9R8Q - chains L and H of the 3 polymer chains in the assembly; structure by X-ray diffraction, 1.80 A resolution.

Chain L:
Name: Prothrombin
From: Homo sapiens
Notes: EC 3.4.21.5
Reference sequence: P00734 (THRB_HUMAN); residues 1-14 here correspond to UniProt positions 336-349 (UniProt number = residue number + 335)
Chain sequence (29 residues; row label = number of the first residue in the row; a row labelled like 14A-14K holds insertion residues (14A, then the next letters in order); numbering starts at 0):
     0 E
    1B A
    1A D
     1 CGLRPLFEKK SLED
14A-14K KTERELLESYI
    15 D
Disordered / not traced: 0, 15

Chain H:
Name: Prothrombin
From: Homo sapiens
Notes: EC 3.4.21.5
Reference sequence: P00734 (THRB_HUMAN); the construct lacks a stretch of the UniProt sequence and is renumbered around it, so the offset changes along the chain: 16-37 = UniProt 364-385; 38-60 = UniProt 387-409; 61-77 = UniProt 419-435; 78-97 = UniProt 437-456; 7 more segments
Chain sequence (259 residues; numbered 16 to 247 plus 30 insertion-coded residues; 3 numbers in that range are skipped by the numbering (no residue carries them; nothing is unmodelled there); the number before each row is that of its first residue; a row labelled like 60A-60E holds insertion residues (60A, then the next letters in order)):
    16 IVEGSDAEIG MSPWQVMLFR KS
   37A P
    38 QELLCGASLI SDRWVLTAAH CLL
60A-60E YPPWD
60G-60I KNF
   60K T
    61 ENDLLVRIGK HSRTRYE
   77A R
    78 NIEKISMLEK IYIHPRYNWR
   97A E
    98 NLDRDIALMK LKKPVAFSDY IHPVCLPDRE TA
129A-129C ASL
   130 LQAGYKGRVT GWGNLKET
147A-147G WTANVGK
   150 GQPSVLQVVN LPIVERPVCK DSTRIRITDN MFCA
  184A G
   184 YKP
186A-186D DEGK
   187 RGDACEGDSG GPFVMKSP
204A-204B FN
   205 NRWYQMGIVS WGE
   219 GC
  221A D
   221 RDGKYGFYTH VFRLKKWIQK VIDQFGE
Disordered / not traced: 147A-147G, 246-247
Cystine bridges: Cys42-Cys58, Cys168-Cys182, Cys191-Cys220
Covalent attachments: N-acetylglucosamine (NAG) linked to Asn60H
Residues lining bound ligands: A1JDJ (2-(1-methylimidazol-2-yl)ethyl (2S)-3-[(5-chloranylthiophen-2-yl)carbonylamino]-2-[[2-ethyl-3-[(3S)-3-oxidanyl-2-oxidanylidene-pyrrolidin-1-yl]phenyl]sulfonylamino]propanoate): His57, Tyr60A, Trp60D, Glu97A, Asn98, Leu99, Ile174, Asp189, Ala190, Cys191, Glu192, Ser195, Val213, Ser214, Trp215, Gly216, Glu217, Gly219, Cys220, Gly226, Phe227, Tyr228

Interface between chain L and chain H:
Contacting residue pairs (58):
  Cys1(L) with Pro120(H); Val121(H); Cys122(H), disulfide; Arg206(H), hydrogen bond (backbone-side chain)
  Asp1A(L) with His119(H), salt bridge; Arg206(H)
  Ala1B(L) with Arg206(H), hydrogen bond (backbone-side chain)
  Gly2(L) with Trp29(H); Pro120(H), hydrogen bond (backbone-backbone); Cys122(H); Arg206(H); Trp207(H), hydrogen bond (backbone-backbone)
  Leu3(L) with His119(H), hydrogen bond (backbone-side chain); Asn205(H); Arg206(H)
  Arg4(L) with Gly25(H); Met26(H), hydrogen bond (side chain-backbone); Pro28(H); Trp29(H); Arg137(H); Trp207(H)
  Pro5(L) with Ser115(H); Asp116(H); His119(H)
  Leu6(L) with Ile24(H); Asp116(H)
  Phe7(L) with Glu23(H); Ile24(H); Gly25(H); Met26(H), hydrophobic
  Glu8(L) with Lys202(H), salt bridge; Asn205(H); Trp207(H), hydrogen bond
  Asp14(L) with Glu23(H); Met26(H); Arg137(H), salt bridge; Trp207(H)
  Lys14A(L) with Glu23(H), hydrogen bond (backbone-side chain)
  Thr14B(L) with Arg137(H), hydrogen bond; Asn159(H), hydrogen bond
  Glu14C(L) with Arg137(H); Lys202(H), salt bridge
  Glu14E(L) with Lys135(H), salt bridge; Asn159(H), hydrogen bond; Tyr184(H), hydrogen bond
  Leu14F(L) with Lys135(H); Gly136(H); Asn159(H); Trp207(H), hydrophobic
  Leu14G(L) with Pro204(H), hydrophobic
  Ser14I(L) with Gly133(H); Tyr134(H); Lys135(H), hydrogen bond (side chain-backbone)
  Tyr14J(L) with Tyr134(H), hydrophobic; Lys135(H), hydrogen bond (side chain-backbone); Met201(H); Lys202(H), hydrogen bond (side chain-backbone)
  Ile14K(L) with Tyr134(H)
Also at the interface, not in a pair above, chain H (26 interface residues in all): Tyr117
Inter-chain disulfides: Cys1(L)-Cys122(H)

In short:
20 residues of chain L and 26 residues of chain H are in contact; the contacts include 1 disulfide bond, 15
hydrogen bonds and 5 salt bridges. Polar contacts include Asp1A(L)-His119(H), Glu8(L)-Lys202(H) and
Glu14E(L)-Lys135(H). Bound to chain H: compound A1JDJ.
Chain L is Prothrombin and chain H is Prothrombin, both from Homo sapiens; the structure, Structure of
thrombin bound to BAY 3389934, was determined by X-ray diffraction, deposited together with 9R8R.
